Entry 2INS (X-ray diffraction, 2.50 A resolution); this record covers chains B and D of the 4 polymer chains in the assembly.

== Chain B (and D) ==
Protein: Des-phe B1 insulin (chain B)
From: Bos taurus
Notes: chain D of this document is another copy of the same molecule, construct and numbering; everything in this record applies to it too
UniProt: P01317 (INS_BOVIN); residues 2-30 here correspond to UniProt positions 26-54 (UniProt number = residue number + 24)
Amino-acid sequence (29 residues; each row starts with the number of its first residue):
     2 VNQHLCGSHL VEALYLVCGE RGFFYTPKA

== Interface between chain B and chain D ==
Pairs across the interface (24):
  Gly-8(B) / Tyr-16(D)
  Ser-9(B) / Glu-13(D)
  Ser-9(B) / Tyr-16(D)  hydrogen bond (backbone-side chain)
  Val-12(B) / Val-12(D)  hydrophobic
  Val-12(B) / Phe-24(D)  hydrophobic
  Glu-13(B) / Ser-9(D)
  Glu-13(B) / Glu-13(D)
  Tyr-16(B) / Gly-8(D)
  Tyr-16(B) / Ser-9(D)
  Tyr-16(B) / Val-12(D)  hydrophobic
  Tyr-16(B) / Tyr-26(D)
  Glu-21(B) / Pro-28(D)
  Glu-21(B) / Lys-29(D)
  Gly-23(B) / Tyr-26(D)
  Gly-23(B) / Pro-28(D)
  Phe-24(B) / Phe-24(D)  hydrophobic
  Phe-24(B) / Phe-25(D)
  Phe-24(B) / Tyr-26(D)  hydrogen bond (backbone-backbone)
  Phe-25(B) / Phe-24(D)
  Phe-25(B) / Phe-25(D)  hydrophobic
  Tyr-26(B) / Tyr-16(D)
  Tyr-26(B) / Gly-23(D)
  Tyr-26(B) / Phe-24(D)  hydrogen bond (backbone-backbone)
  Pro-28(B) / Glu-21(D)
Other interface residues (no listed pair), chain B (12 interface residues in all): Arg-22
Other interface residues (no listed pair), chain D (15 interface residues in all): Gly-20, Arg-22, Thr-27

== Overview ==
12 residues of chain B face 15 of chain D across their interface; the contacts include 3 hydrogen bonds. Among
the polar pairs are Ser-9(B)/Tyr-16(D) and Phe-24(B)/Tyr-26(D).
Both chains are Des-phe B1 insulin (chain B) (Bos taurus). Entry 2INS (The structure of des-phe B1 bovine
insulin) was determined by X-ray diffraction.
